Entry 7TMR (electron microscopy, 3.50 A resolution); this record covers chains D and K of the 31 polymer chains in the assembly.

[Chain D]
Name: Vacuolar proton pump subunit B
From: Saccharomyces cerevisiae
Reference sequence: A0A6A5Q585 (A0A6A5Q585_YEASX); numbering as in UniProt (aligned over 1-517)
Amino-acid sequence (517 residues; each row starts with the number of its first residue):
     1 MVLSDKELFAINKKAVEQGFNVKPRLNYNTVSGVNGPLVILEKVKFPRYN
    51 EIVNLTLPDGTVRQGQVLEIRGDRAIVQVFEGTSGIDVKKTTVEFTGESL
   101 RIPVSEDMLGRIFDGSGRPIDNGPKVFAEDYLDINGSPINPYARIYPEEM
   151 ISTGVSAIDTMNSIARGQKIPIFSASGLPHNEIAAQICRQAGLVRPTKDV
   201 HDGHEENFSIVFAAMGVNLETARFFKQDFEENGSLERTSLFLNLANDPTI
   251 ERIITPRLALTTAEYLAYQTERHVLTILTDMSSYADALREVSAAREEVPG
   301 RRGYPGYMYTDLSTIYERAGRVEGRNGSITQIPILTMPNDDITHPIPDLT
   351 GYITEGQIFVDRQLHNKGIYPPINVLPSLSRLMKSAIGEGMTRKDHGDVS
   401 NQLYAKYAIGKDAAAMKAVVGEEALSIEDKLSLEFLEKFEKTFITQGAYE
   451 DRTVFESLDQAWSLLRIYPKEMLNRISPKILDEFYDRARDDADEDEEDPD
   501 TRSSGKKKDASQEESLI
Unresolved in the structure: 1-13, 489-517

[Chain K]
Name: V-type proton ATPase subunit E
From: Saccharomyces cerevisiae
Reference sequence: A0A6A5Q7Y8 (A0A6A5Q7Y8_YEASX); residues 1-233 here = UniProt positions 1-233
Amino-acid sequence (233 residues; row label = number of the first residue in the row):
     1 MSSAITALTPNQVNDELNKMQAFIRKEAEEKAKEIQLKADQEYEIEKTNI
    51 VRNETNNIDGNFKSKLKKAMLSQQITKSTIANKMRLKVLSAREQSLDGIF
   101 EETKEKLSGIANNRDEYKPILQSLIVEALLKLLEPKAIVKALERDVDLIE
   151 SMKDDIMREYGEKAQRAPLEEIVISNDYLNKDLVSGGVVVSNASDKIEIN
   201 NTLEERLKLLSEEALPAIRLELYGPSKTRKFFD
Unresolved in the structure: 1-7, 233

[How chain D and chain K interact]
Pairs across the interface (74; chain D residue first):
  Lys14(D) - Leu220(K)
  Val16(D) - Pro216(K)  hydrophobic
  Val16(D) - Ala217(K)
  Val16(D) - Leu220(K)  hydrophobic
  Gly19(D) - Leu210(K)
  Gly19(D) - Glu213(K)
  Gly19(D) - Ala214(K)
  Phe20(D) - Leu210(K)  hydrophobic
  Phe20(D) - Ala214(K)  hydrophobic
  Phe20(D) - Ala217(K)  hydrophobic
  Phe20(D) - Ile218(K)  hydrophobic
  Asn21(D) - Leu210(K)
  Val22(D) - Arg206(K)
  Val22(D) - Leu210(K)  hydrophobic
  Lys23(D) - Leu209(K)
  Lys23(D) - Glu213(K)  salt bridge
  Pro24(D) - Glu127(K)
  Pro24(D) - Lys131(K)
  Pro24(D) - Asn201(K)
  Pro24(D) - Arg206(K)
  Pro24(D) - Leu209(K)  hydrophobic
  Arg25(D) - Ile199(K)
  Arg25(D) - Asn200(K)
  Arg25(D) - Leu209(K)
  Arg25(D) - Glu212(K)  salt bridge
  Leu26(D) - Glu198(K)
  Leu26(D) - Ile199(K)  hydrophobic
  Asn27(D) - Ile197(K)
  Asn27(D) - Glu198(K)  hydrogen bond (backbone-backbone)
  Tyr28(D) - Lys196(K)
  Tyr28(D) - Ile197(K)  hydrophobic
  Asn29(D) - Lys196(K)  hydrogen bond (backbone-backbone)
  Lys43(D) - Ile197(K)
  Lys45(D) - Leu132(K)
  Lys45(D) - Glu134(K)  salt bridge
  Lys45(D) - Ile197(K)
  Phe46(D) - Leu133(K)  hydrophobic
  Glu94(D) - Glu205(K)
  Arg101(D) - Glu213(K)  salt bridge
  Ser105(D) - Arg219(K)  hydrogen bond
  Glu106(D) - Lys227(K)
  Glu106(D) - Thr228(K)
  Pro124(D) - Leu89(K)
  Pro124(D) - Ser90(K)
  Pro124(D) - Glu93(K)
  Val126(D) - Leu215(K)
  Phe127(D) - Leu96(K)  hydrophobic
  Phe127(D) - Leu215(K)  hydrophobic
  Phe127(D) - Arg219(K)  hydrogen bond (backbone-side chain)
  Phe127(D) - Tyr223(K)  hydrophobic
  Ala128(D) - Leu215(K)
  Ala128(D) - Pro216(K)
  Ala128(D) - Arg219(K)
  Glu129(D) - Pro216(K)
  Glu129(D) - Arg219(K)  salt bridge
  Glu129(D) - Ser226(K)  hydrogen bond
  Glu129(D) - Arg229(K)  salt bridge
  Asp130(D) - Pro216(K)
  Tyr131(D) - Glu212(K)  hydrogen bond (side chain-backbone)
  Tyr131(D) - Glu213(K)
  Tyr131(D) - Leu215(K)
  Tyr131(D) - Pro216(K)
  Tyr265(D) - Arg229(K)
  Gln269(D) - Arg229(K)  hydrogen bond
  Gln269(D) - Lys230(K)  hydrogen bond (backbone-backbone)
  Gln269(D) - Phe231(K)
  Gln269(D) - Phe232(K)
  Thr270(D) - Thr228(K)
  Glu271(D) - Lys230(K)
  Glu271(D) - Phe231(K)
  Arg272(D) - Thr228(K)
  Gly324(D) - Phe231(K)
  Arg325(D) - Phe231(K)
  Arg325(D) - Phe232(K)
Other interface residues (no listed pair), chain D (39 interface residues in all): Thr30, Asp107, Arg111, Glu230, Tyr268
Other interface residues (no listed pair), chain K (39 interface residues in all): Ser78, Leu86, Lys208

[Summary]
The chain D/chain K interface involves 39 residues from each chain, with 8 hydrogen bonds and 6 salt bridges.
Among the polar pairs are Lys23(D)-Glu213(K), Arg25(D)-Glu212(K) and Lys45(D)-Glu134(K).
Chain D is Vacuolar proton pump subunit B and chain K is V-type proton ATPase subunit E, both from
Saccharomyces cerevisiae; the structure, V-ATPase from Saccharomyces cerevisiae, State 1, was determined by
electron microscopy together with 7TMM, 7TMO, 7TMP, 7TMQ, 7TMS and 7TMT from the same study.
